4BYY - chains A and B; structure by X-ray diffraction, 2.48 A resolution.

== Chain A (and B) ==
Name: Transcriptional regulator, crp/fnr family
Source organism: Corynebacterium glutamicum
Notes: chain B of this document is another copy of the same molecule, construct and numbering; everything in this record applies to it too
Reference sequence: Q79VI7 (Q79VI7_CORGL); numbering as in UniProt (aligned over 1-227)
Chain sequence (227 residues; each row starts with the number of its first residue):
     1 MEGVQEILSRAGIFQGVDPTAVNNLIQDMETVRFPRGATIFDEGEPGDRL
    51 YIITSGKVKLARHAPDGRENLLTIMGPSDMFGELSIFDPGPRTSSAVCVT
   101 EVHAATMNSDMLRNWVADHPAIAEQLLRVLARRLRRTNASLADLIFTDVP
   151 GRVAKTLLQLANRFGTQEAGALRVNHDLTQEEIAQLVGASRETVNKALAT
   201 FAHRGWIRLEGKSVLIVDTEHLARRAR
Not modelled in the structure: 227 (chain B: 1-2, 165-177, 218-227)
What the authors report for this chain:
  - conformationally variable residues (order/disorder transition): Gly165 to Asp177

== How chain A and chain B interact ==
Contacting residue pairs (50):
  Arg62(A) - Phe146(B)
  His63(A) - Phe146(B)
  Gly67(A) - Phe146(B)
  Asn70(A) - Ile145(B)
  Asn70(A) - Phe146(B)
  Leu84(A) - Ala131(B)
  Phe87(A) - Arg128(B)
  Phe87(A) - Ala131(B)  hydrophobic
  Asp88(A) - Ala131(B)
  Asp88(A) - Arg132(B)
  Asp88(A) - Arg135(B)  salt bridge
  Gly90(A) - Arg135(B)
  Pro91(A) - Arg135(B)  hydrogen bond (backbone-side chain)
  Ala123(A) - Ala123(B)  hydrophobic
  Leu126(A) - Leu127(B)
  Leu127(A) - Phe87(B)  hydrophobic
  Leu127(A) - Leu126(B)
  Leu127(A) - Leu127(B)
  Leu127(A) - Leu130(B)
  Arg128(A) - Phe87(B)
  Arg128(A) - Asp88(B)
  Leu130(A) - Leu130(B)  hydrophobic
  Leu130(A) - Ala131(B)
  Ala131(A) - Phe87(B)  hydrophobic
  Ala131(A) - Leu130(B)
  Arg132(A) - Asp88(B)  salt bridge
  Arg133(A) - Leu134(B)
  Leu134(A) - Leu84(B)  hydrophobic
  Leu134(A) - Leu130(B)
  Leu134(A) - Leu134(B)  hydrophobic
  Leu134(A) - Thr137(B)
  Arg135(A) - Leu84(B)
  Arg135(A) - Asp88(B)  salt bridge
  Arg135(A) - Pro91(B)
  Thr137(A) - Leu134(B)
  Thr137(A) - Asn138(B)
  Asn138(A) - Thr137(B)
  Leu141(A) - Leu141(B)  hydrophobic
  Leu141(A) - Leu144(B)  hydrophobic
  Leu144(A) - Leu141(B)  hydrophobic
  Leu144(A) - Leu144(B)  hydrophobic
  Leu144(A) - Ile145(B)  hydrophobic
  Ile145(A) - Leu144(B)  hydrophobic
  Ile145(A) - Gln185(B)
  Ile145(A) - Gly188(B)
  Phe146(A) - Asn70(B)
  Phe146(A) - Leu71(B)
  Phe146(A) - Leu72(B)  hydrophobic
  Phe146(A) - Gln185(B)
  Gly188(A) - Ile145(B)
Interface residues without a listed pair, chain A (34 interface residues in all): Ala64, Arg68, Ser85, Pro89, Thr93, Ser140, Ala142, Gln185
Interface residues without a listed pair, chain B (30 interface residues in all): Ser85, Pro89, Gly90, Thr93, Ser140, Leu186

== Overview ==
The interface between chain A and chain B involves 34 residues on one side and 30 on the other; the contacts
include 1 hydrogen bond and 3 salt bridges. Polar pairs include Asp88(A)-Arg135(B), Arg132(A)-Asp88(B) and
Pro91(A)-Arg135(B). From the paper: conformational variability at Gly165(A).
Both chains are Transcriptional regulator, crp/fnr family (Corynebacterium glutamicum). Entry 4BYY (Apo GlxR)
was determined by X-ray diffraction (same publication as 4CYD).
